2WKC - chains A and D of the 4 polymer chains in the assembly; structure by X-ray diffraction, 2.60 A resolution.

# Chain A (and D)
Protein: ORF34P2
Organism: Lactococcus phage P2
Notes: chain D of this document is another copy of the same molecule, construct and numbering; everything in this record applies to it too
UniProtKB: Q09WL7 (Q09WL7_9CAUD); residues 2-118 here correspond to UniProt positions 15-131 (UniProt number = residue number + 13)
Chain sequence (119 residues; each row starts with the number of its first residue; numbering starts at 0):
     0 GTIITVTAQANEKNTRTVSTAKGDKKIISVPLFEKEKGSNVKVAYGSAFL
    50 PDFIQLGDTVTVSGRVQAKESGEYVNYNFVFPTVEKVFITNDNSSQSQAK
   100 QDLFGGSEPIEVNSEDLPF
Disordered / not traced: 90-118 (chain D: 36-37, 70-72, 94-118)

# How chain A and chain D interact
Contacting residue pairs (15):
  Thr6(A) with Thr6(D), hydrogen bond; Val86(D)
  Gln8(A) with Ile88(D); Thr89(D), hydrogen bond (side chain-backbone)
  Glu33(A) with Glu84(D)
  Leu55(A) with Asp91(D)
  Gly56(A) with Asp91(D)
  Thr58(A) with Ile88(D)
  Glu84(A) with Glu33(D)
  Val86(A) with Thr6(D)
  Ile88(A) with Gln8(D); Thr58(D); Ile88(D), hydrophobic
  Thr89(A) with Gln8(D), hydrogen bond; Asn10(D)
Interface residues without a listed pair, chain A (14 interface residues in all): Thr4, Ala9, Thr60, Phe87
Interface residues without a listed pair, chain D (13 interface residues in all): Thr4, Thr60, Phe87

# Summary
Chain A and chain D form an interface of 14 and 13 residues respectively; the contacts include 3 hydrogen
bonds. Among the polar pairs are Thr6(A)-Thr6(D) and Gln8(A)-Thr89(D).
Chain A and chain D are both ORF34P2 (Lactococcus phage P2); the structure, Crystal structure from a
single-stranded DNA binding protein from the lactococcal phage p2, was determined by X-ray diffraction,
deposited together with 2WKD.
